Entry 3UO7 (X-ray diffraction, 3.00 A resolution); this record covers chains C and A of the 4 polymer chains in the assembly.

Chain C:
Molecule: 23-nt DNA strand
Sequence (23 nucleotides; row label = number of the first residue in the row):
     1 CAGCTCTGTACATGAGCAGTGGA

Chain A:
Protein: G/T mismatch-specific thymine DNA glycosylase
From: Homo sapiens
Notes: EC 3.2.2.29
Reference sequence: Q13569 (TDG_HUMAN); residues 111-308 here = UniProt positions 111-308
Chain sequence (201 residues; numbered 108 to 308; the number before each row is that of its first residue):
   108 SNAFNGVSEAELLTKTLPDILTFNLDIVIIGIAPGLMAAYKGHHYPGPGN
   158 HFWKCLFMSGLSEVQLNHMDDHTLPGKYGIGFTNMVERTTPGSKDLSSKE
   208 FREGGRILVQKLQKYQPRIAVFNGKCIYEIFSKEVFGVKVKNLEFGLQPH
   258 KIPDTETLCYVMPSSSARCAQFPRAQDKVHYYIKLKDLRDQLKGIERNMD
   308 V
Not modelled in the structure: 108-122, 304-308
Sequence notes: expression tag (108-110); engineered mutation Ala140 (Asn in Q13569)
From the paper describing this entry:
  - binding site for the 23-nt DNA strand: Ile139, Ala140, Ala145, His150, His151, Tyr152, Asn157, Asn191, Arg275

Interface between chain C and chain A:
Residue-residue contacts - 9 pairs, chain C then chain A:
  DC4(C) with Lys248(A), salt bridge to the phosphate
  DT5(C) with Lys246(A), salt bridge to the phosphate
  DC11(C) with Ala277(A), sugar contact
  DA12(C) with Ala274(A), base contact; Arg275(A), base contact; Ala277(A), base contact; Pro280(A), sugar contact
  DT13(C) with Pro280(A), phosphate contact
  DA15(C) with Pro155(A), sugar contact
Also at the interface, not in a pair above, chain C (7 interface residues in all): DG14
Also at the interface, not in a pair above, chain A (10 interface residues in all): Gly156, Cys276, Arg281

Summary:
The interface between chain C and chain A involves 7 residues on one side and 10 on the other, with 2 salt
bridges. Polar contacts include DC4(C)-Lys248(A) and DT5(C)-Lys246(A). The paper reports a binding site for
the 23-nt DNA strand at Ile139(A), Ala140(A) and Ala145(A) among others.
Chain C is a 23-nt DNA strand and chain A is G/T mismatch-specific thymine DNA glycosylase (Homo sapiens); the
structure, Crystal structure of Human Thymine DNA Glycosylase Bound to Substrate 5-carboxylcytosine, was
determined by X-ray diffraction, deposited together with 3UOB.
